4NN6 - chains A and C of the 3 polymer chains in the assembly; structure by X-ray diffraction, 2.54 A resolution.

# Chain A
Protein: Thymic stromal lymphopoietin
From: Mus musculus
Reference sequence: Q9JIE6 (TSLP_MOUSE); numbering as in UniProt (aligned over 20-140)
Amino-acid sequence (130 residues; numbered 20 to 149; the number before each row is that of its first residue):
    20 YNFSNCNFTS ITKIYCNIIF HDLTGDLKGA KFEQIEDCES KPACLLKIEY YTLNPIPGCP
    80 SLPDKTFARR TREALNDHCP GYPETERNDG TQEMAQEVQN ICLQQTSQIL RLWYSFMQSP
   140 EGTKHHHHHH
Not modelled in the structure: 20-21, 100-116, 140-149
Differences from the reference sequence: engineered mutation Gln123 (Asn in Q9JIE6); expression tag (141-149)
Curated features (UniProtKB/Swiss-Prot):
  - site: Ile37 (Inserts into a conserved IL7R hydrophobic pocket, important for IL7R-binding)
  - glycosylation (N-linked (GlcNAc...) asparagine): Asn21, Asn26
Disulfides: Cys25-Cys98, Cys57-Cys63, Cys78-Cys121

# Chain C
Protein: Cytokine receptor-like factor 2
From: Mus musculus
Notes: fragment: extracellular domain
Reference sequence: Q8CII9 (CRLF2_MOUSE); residue numbers follow UniProt; this construct covers 20-222
Amino-acid sequence (212 residues; numbered 20 to 231; the number before each row is that of its first residue):
    20 AAAVTSRGDV TVVCHDLETV EVTWGSGPDH HGANLSLEFR YGTGALQPCP RYFLSGAGVT
    80 SGCILPAARA GLLELALRDG GGAMVFKARQ RASAWLKPRP PWQVTLLWTP DGDVTVSWPA
   140 HSYLGLDYEV QHRESNDDED AWQTTSGPCC DLTVGGLDPV RCYDFRVRAS PRAAHYGLEA
   200 QPSEWTAVTR LSGAASAASC TASGTKHHHH HH
Not modelled in the structure: 20-29, 44-53, 76-78, 97-102, 212-231
Differences from the reference sequence: engineered mutation Gln122 (Asn in Q8CII9); conflict Val179 (Ala in Q8CII9); expression tag (223-231)
Curated features (UniProtKB/Swiss-Prot):
  - motif: Pro201 to Thr205 (WSXWS motif)
  - glycosylation: Asn53 (N-linked (GlcNAc...) asparagine)
Disulfides: Cys68-Cys82, Cys168-Cys169

# How chain A and chain C interact
Pairs across the interface (19; chain A residue first):
  Tyr34(A) - Ala193(C)  hydrogen bond (side chain-backbone)
  Phe39(A) - Ala192(C)  hydrophobic
  Phe39(A) - Ala193(C)  hydrophobic
  Gln53(A) - Arg108(C)
  Ile54(A) - Arg108(C)
  Asp56(A) - Leu91(C)
  Asp56(A) - Arg110(C)  salt bridge
  Cys57(A) - Arg110(C)  hydrogen bond (backbone-side chain)
  Tyr133(A) - Ala192(C)
  Tyr133(A) - Ala193(C)
  Tyr133(A) - His194(C)
  Tyr133(A) - Gly196(C)
  Ser134(A) - Arg110(C)  hydrogen bond
  Met136(A) - Ala193(C)
  Met136(A) - His194(C)  hydrogen bond (backbone-side chain)
  Gln137(A) - Arg110(C)  hydrogen bond
  Gln137(A) - Ser112(C)  hydrogen bond
  Gln137(A) - His194(C)  hydrogen bond (side chain-backbone)
  Gln137(A) - Tyr195(C)
Also at the interface, not in a pair above, chain A (13 interface residues in all): Phe51, Glu58, Ser138
Also at the interface, not in a pair above, chain C (12 interface residues in all): Gly90, Gln109, Leu197

# In short
Chain A and chain C form an interface of 13 and 12 residues respectively, with 7 hydrogen bonds and 1 salt
bridge. Polar contacts include Asp56(A)-Arg110(C), Tyr34(A)-Ala193(C) and Cys57(A)-Arg110(C).
Chain A is Thymic stromal lymphopoietin and chain C is Cytokine receptor-like factor 2, both from Mus
musculus; the structure, Cytokine receptor complex - Crystal form 1B, was determined by X-ray diffraction,
deposited together with 4NN5 and 4NN7.
